PDB entry 6QHD | X-ray diffraction, 2.85 A resolution | chains A and B of the 4 polymer chains in the assembly

[Chain A (and B)]
Protein: Signal transducer and activator of transcription 3
Source organism: Homo sapiens
Notes: chain B of this document is another copy of the same molecule, construct and numbering; everything in this record applies to it too
UniProtKB: P40763 (STAT3_HUMAN), isoform P40763-3; residue numbers follow UniProt; this construct covers 127-722
Chain sequence (596 residues; each row starts with the number of its first residue):
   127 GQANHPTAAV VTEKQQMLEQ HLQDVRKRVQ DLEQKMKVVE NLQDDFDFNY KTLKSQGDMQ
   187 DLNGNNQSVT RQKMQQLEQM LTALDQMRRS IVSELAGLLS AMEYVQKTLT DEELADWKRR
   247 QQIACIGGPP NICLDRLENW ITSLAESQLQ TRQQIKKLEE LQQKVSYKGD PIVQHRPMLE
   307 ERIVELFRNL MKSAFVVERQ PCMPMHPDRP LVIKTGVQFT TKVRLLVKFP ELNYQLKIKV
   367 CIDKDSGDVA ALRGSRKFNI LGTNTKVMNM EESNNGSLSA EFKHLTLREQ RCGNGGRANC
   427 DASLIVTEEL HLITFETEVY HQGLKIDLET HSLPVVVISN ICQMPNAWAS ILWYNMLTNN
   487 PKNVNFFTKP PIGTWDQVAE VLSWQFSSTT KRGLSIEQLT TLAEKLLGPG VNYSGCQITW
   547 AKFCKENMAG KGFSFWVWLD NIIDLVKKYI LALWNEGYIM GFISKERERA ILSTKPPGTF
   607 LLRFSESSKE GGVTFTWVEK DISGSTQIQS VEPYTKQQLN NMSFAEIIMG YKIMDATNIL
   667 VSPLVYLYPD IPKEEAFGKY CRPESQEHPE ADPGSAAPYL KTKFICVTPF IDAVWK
Disordered / not traced: 127-135, 185-193, 419-427, 536-538, 626-632, 658-665, 689-702, 716-722 (chain B: 127-135, 184-193, 418-427, 536-538, 626-631, 660-664, 689-702, 716-722)
Modified residues: K685 (N(6)-acetyllysine; ALY); Y705 (O-phosphotyrosine; PTR)
Differences from the reference sequence: conflict S631 (Lys in P40763)
UniProt features mapped onto this chain:
  - motif: D150 to M162 (Essential for nuclear import)
  - modified residue: K601 (Allysine), K615 (Allysine), Y640 (Phosphotyrosine), K685 (Allysine), Y705 (Phosphotyrosine), K707 (N6-acetyllysine), T714 (Phosphothreonine)
  - natural variant: R152 (R152W: In ADMIO1), M162 (M162R: In ADMIO1; uncertain significance), E166 (E166D: In ADMIO1; uncertain significance; E166K: In ADMIO1; uncertain significance), F174 (F174S: In ADMIO1; uncertain significance), V218 (V218A: In ADMIO1; uncertain significance), L260 (L260P: In ADMIO1; uncertain significance), R278 (R278C: In ADMIO1; R278H: In ADMIO1), R302 (R302Q: In ADMIO1; uncertain significance), R325 (R325W: In ADMIO1; uncertain significance), P330 (P330S: In ADMIO1), M331 (M331R: In ADMIO1; uncertain significance), Q344 (Q344H: In ADMIO1), 39 further natural variant entries in UniProt
  - mutagenesis: E434 to E435 (Inhibits leptin-mediated transactivation of CCND1 promoter. No effect on interaction with INPP5F), K685 (K685R: Decreased acetylation by EP300/p300, leading to impaired homodimerization and activation), Y705 (Y705F: Inhibits leptin-mediated transactivation of CCND1 promoter. Abolished phosphorylation by isoform M2 of PKM (PKM2))
From the paper describing this entry:
  - post-translational modification sites: K685

[Chain A / chain B interface]
Pairs across the interface - 44 pairs, chain A then chain B:
  R609(A) with Y705(B)
  S611(A) with Y705(B)
  E612(A) with Y705(B)
  S613(A) with Y705(B)
  W623(A) with L706(B), hydrophobic
  S636(A) with Y705(B); L706(B)
  V637(A) with Y705(B); L706(B); T708(B)
  E638(A) with Y705(B); L706(B), hydrogen bond (backbone-backbone); K707(B)
  P639(A) with Y705(B)
  Q643(A) with N646(B); N647(B)
  Q644(A) with N647(B); F710(B)
  N647(A) with Q643(B); N647(B), hydrogen bond
  L666(A) with I665(B)
  Y705(A) with R609(B); S611(B); E612(B); S613(B); T620(B); S636(B); V637(B); E638(B)
  L706(A) with S636(B); V637(B); E638(B), hydrogen bond (backbone-backbone)
  K707(A) with E638(B)
  T708(A) with V637(B); C712(B); V713(B)
  K709(A) with C712(B)
  F710(A) with Q644(B); F710(B), hydrophobic; I711(B); C712(B)
  C712(A) with T708(B), hydrogen bond; K709(B), hydrogen bond (side chain-backbone); F710(B), hydrophobic
Interface residues without a listed pair, chain A (26 interface residues in all): K591, T620, N646, V667, I711, T714
Interface residues without a listed pair, chain B (27 interface residues in all): K591, F610, P639, T714, P715

[Overview]
26 residues of chain A face 27 of chain B across their interface; the contacts include 5 hydrogen bonds. Polar
contacts include N647(A)-N647(B), C712(A)-T708(B) and C712(A)-K709(B). UniProt lists 4 mutagenesis sites on
chain A. From the paper: a modification site at K685(A).
Chain A and chain B are both Signal transducer and activator of transcription 3 (Homo sapiens); the structure,
Lysine acetylated and tyrosine phosphorylated STAT3 in a complex with DNA, was determined by X-ray
diffraction.
